8D4A - chains A and B of the 5 polymer chains in the assembly; structure by electron microscopy, 2.74 A resolution.

[Chain A]
Protein: OrfB_Zn_ribbon domain-containing protein
Organism: Sulfuricurvum sp. PC08-66
Reference sequence: A0A0C2W1L1 (A0A0C2W1L1_9PROT); numbering as in UniProt (aligned over 1-1232)
Amino-acid sequence (1232 residues; row label = number of the first residue in the row):
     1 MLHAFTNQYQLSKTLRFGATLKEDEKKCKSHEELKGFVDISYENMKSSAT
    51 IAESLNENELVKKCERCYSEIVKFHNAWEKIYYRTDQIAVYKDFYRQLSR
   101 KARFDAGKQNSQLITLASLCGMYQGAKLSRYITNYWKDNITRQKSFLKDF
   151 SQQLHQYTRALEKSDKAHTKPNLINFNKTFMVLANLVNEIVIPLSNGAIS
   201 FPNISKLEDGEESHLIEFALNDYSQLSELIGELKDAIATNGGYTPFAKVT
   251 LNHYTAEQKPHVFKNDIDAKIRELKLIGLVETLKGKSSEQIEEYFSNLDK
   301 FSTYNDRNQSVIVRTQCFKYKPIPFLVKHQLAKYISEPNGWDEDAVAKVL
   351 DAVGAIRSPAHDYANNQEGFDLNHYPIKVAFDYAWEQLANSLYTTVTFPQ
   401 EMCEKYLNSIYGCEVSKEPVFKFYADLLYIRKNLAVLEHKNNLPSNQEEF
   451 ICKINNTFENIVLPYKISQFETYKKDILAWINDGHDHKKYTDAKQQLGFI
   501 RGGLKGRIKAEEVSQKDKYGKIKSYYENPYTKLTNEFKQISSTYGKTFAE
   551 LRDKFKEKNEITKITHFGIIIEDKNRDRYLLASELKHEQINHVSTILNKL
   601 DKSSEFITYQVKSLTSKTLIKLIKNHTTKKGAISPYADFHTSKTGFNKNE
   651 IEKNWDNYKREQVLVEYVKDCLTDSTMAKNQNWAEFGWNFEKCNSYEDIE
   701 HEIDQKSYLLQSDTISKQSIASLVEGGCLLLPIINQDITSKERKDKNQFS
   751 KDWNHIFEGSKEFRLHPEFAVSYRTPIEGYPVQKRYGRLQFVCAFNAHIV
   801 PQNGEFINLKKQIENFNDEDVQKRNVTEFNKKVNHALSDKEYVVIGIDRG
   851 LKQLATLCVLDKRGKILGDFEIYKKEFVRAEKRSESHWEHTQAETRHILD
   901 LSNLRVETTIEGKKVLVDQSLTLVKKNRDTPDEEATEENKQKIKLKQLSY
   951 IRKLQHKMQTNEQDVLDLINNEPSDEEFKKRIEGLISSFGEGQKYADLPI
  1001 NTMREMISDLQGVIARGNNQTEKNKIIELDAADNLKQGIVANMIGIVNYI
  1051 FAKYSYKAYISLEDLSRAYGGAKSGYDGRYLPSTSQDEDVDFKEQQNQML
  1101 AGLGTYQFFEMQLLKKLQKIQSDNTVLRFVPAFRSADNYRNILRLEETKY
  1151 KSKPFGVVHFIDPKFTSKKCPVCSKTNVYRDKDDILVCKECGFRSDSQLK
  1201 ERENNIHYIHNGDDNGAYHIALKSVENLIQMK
Disordered / not traced: 51-56, 509-527
Ion coordination: Mg2+ site 1: Asp848, Glu1063; Mg2+ site 2: Asp848, Asp1213 (shared with 1 residue of chain D); Zn2+: Cys1170, Cys1173, Cys1188, Cys1191
Reported in the primary citation:
  - catalytic residues: Asp848, Glu1063, Asp1213
  - binding site for the 11-nt DNA strand: Tyr465, Tyr1080
  - binding site for the 11-nt DNA strand: Tyr1069, Phe1092
  - mutagenesis - Y465A, Y1080A: decreased catalytic activity on dsDNA
  - mutagenesis - Y465A, Y1080A: unchanged catalytic activity on ssRNA
  - mutagenesis - Y465A, Y1080A: unchanged catalytic activity on ssDNA
  - mutagenesis - Y1069A, F1092A: abolished catalytic activity on ssRNase
  - mutagenesis - Y1069A, F1092A: abolished catalytic activity on dsDNase
  - mutagenesis - Y1069A: unchanged catalytic activity on ssDNase
  - mutagenesis - F1092A: abolished catalytic activity on ssDNase
  - mutagenesis - Y465A: decreased catalytic activity on supercoiled plasmid

[Chain B]
Molecule: 41-nt RNA strand
Sequence (41 nucleotides; row label = number of the first residue in the row):
     4 AUUUCUACUAUUGUAGAUUGGAGCAACACCUGAAGAAGGCU

[Interface between chain A and chain B]
Contacting residue pairs (152; chain A residue first):
  Ser12(A) with U22(B), base contact
  Lys13(A) with U22(B), sugar contact
  Thr14(A) with U22(B), hydrogen bond to the sugar; G23(B), sugar contact
  Arg16(A) with U6(B), hydrogen bond to the base; U7(B), sugar contact; G23(B), salt bridge to the phosphate
  Phe17(A) with U6(B), sugar contact
  Gly18(A) with U6(B), hydrogen bond to the sugar
  Lys22(A) with A4(B), hydrogen bond to the phosphate; U5(B), salt bridge to the phosphate
  Glu25(A) with U15(B), hydrogen bond to the base
  Lys26(A) with A4(B), base contact; U15(B), salt bridge to the phosphate
  Lys27(A) with U15(B), base contact; G16(B), salt bridge to the phosphate
  Cys28(A) with U15(B), hydrogen bond to the phosphate; G16(B), hydrogen bond to the phosphate
  Ser164(A) with A36(B), sugar contact
  Asp165(A) with A36(B), hydrogen bond to the sugar; A37(B), phosphate contact
  Lys166(A) with A36(B), sugar contact
  Ala167(A) with G35(B), hydrogen bond to the base; A36(B), hydrogen bond to the sugar
  His168(A) with G35(B), base contact; A36(B), hydrogen bond to the sugar; A37(B), hydrogen bond to the sugar
  Ile174(A) with G26(B), phosphate contact; C27(B), phosphate contact
  Lys178(A) with A25(B), hydrogen bond to the phosphate; G26(B), salt bridge to the phosphate
  Ala238(A) with A25(B), phosphate contact
  Asn240(A) with A25(B), hydrogen bond to the phosphate; G26(B), hydrogen bond to the phosphate
  Tyr243(A) with U7(B), sugar contact
  Lys321(A) with A28(B), salt bridge to the phosphate
  Ala360(A) with A39(B), sugar contact
  His361(A) with G38(B), hydrogen bond to the sugar
  Ala364(A) with A39(B), sugar contact
  Gln387(A) with A40(B), sugar contact
  Thr394(A) with G42(B), hydrogen bond to the phosphate
  Thr395(A) with G41(B), sugar contact
  Val396(A) with A40(B), sugar contact
  Thr397(A) with A40(B), phosphate contact; G41(B), hydrogen bond to the phosphate
  Lys432(A) with G41(B), sugar contact
  Val436(A) with G42(B), sugar contact
  His439(A) with C43(B), base contact
  Asn442(A) with C43(B), hydrogen bond to the sugar; U44(B), sugar contact
  Leu443(A) with C43(B), sugar contact; U44(B), sugar contact
  Pro444(A) with C43(B), phosphate contact; U44(B), phosphate contact
  Ser445(A) with U44(B), hydrogen bond to the phosphate
  Phe450(A) with C43(B), sugar contact
  Lys538(A) with A28(B), sugar contact; A29(B), sugar contact
  Ser541(A) with A28(B), hydrogen bond to the phosphate
  Ser542(A) with C27(B), sugar contact; A28(B), sugar contact
  Gly545(A) with C27(B), sugar contact
  Lys546(A) with C27(B), hydrogen bond to the sugar
  Ala549(A) with G26(B), sugar contact
  Arg552(A) with G26(B), hydrogen bond to the sugar; C27(B), salt bridge to the phosphate
  Asn735(A) with U6(B), phosphate contact
  Gln736(A) with U5(B), hydrogen bond to the sugar; U6(B), hydrogen bond to the phosphate; G16(B), base contact
  Thr739(A) with G16(B), phosphate contact
  Ser740(A) with G16(B), phosphate contact
  Lys741(A) with U15(B), sugar contact; G16(B), hydrogen bond to the phosphate
  Lys746(A) with U17(B), salt bridge to the phosphate; A18(B), salt bridge to the phosphate
  Asn747(A) with U6(B), hydrogen bond to the base; U7(B), base contact; A20(B), base contact; U21(B), base contact
  Gln748(A) with U21(B), hydrogen bond to the base
  Phe749(A) with U6(B), base contact; U21(B), stacking on the base
  Arg774(A) with U7(B), salt bridge to the phosphate
  Gln783(A) with A4(B), hydrogen bond to the sugar; U5(B), phosphate contact
  Lys784(A) with A4(B), sugar contact; U5(B), phosphate contact
  Arg785(A) with U5(B), salt bridge to the phosphate; U7(B), phosphate contact; C8(B), salt bridge to the phosphate
  Tyr786(A) with U7(B), phosphate contact; C8(B), hydrogen bond to the phosphate
  Arg788(A) with U5(B), salt bridge to the phosphate
  Gln790(A) with U7(B), phosphate contact
  Val792(A) with U6(B), sugar contact
  Phe877(A) with U12(B), sugar contact; A13(B), sugar contact; U14(B), base contact
  Arg883(A) with U14(B), salt bridge to the phosphate
  Ser884(A) with U14(B), hydrogen bond to the sugar; U15(B), phosphate contact
  Ser886(A) with U14(B), sugar contact
  Trp888(A) with C11(B), sugar contact; U12(B), sugar contact; U14(B), hydrogen bond to the base; U17(B), sugar contact
  Arg905(A) with A10(B), hydrogen bond to the base; A18(B), hydrogen bond to the sugar
  Val906(A) with A18(B), hydrogen bond to the sugar; G19(B), sugar contact
  Glu907(A) with A18(B), phosphate contact
  Thr908(A) with A18(B), hydrogen bond to the phosphate; G19(B), hydrogen bond to the phosphate
  Val924(A) with C11(B), phosphate contact; U12(B), phosphate contact
  Lys925(A) with U12(B), hydrogen bond to the phosphate; A13(B), salt bridge to the phosphate
  Arg928(A) with A4(B), hydrogen bond to the phosphate; C11(B), base contact; U12(B), hydrogen bond to the base; A13(B), base contact
  Asp929(A) with A13(B), hydrogen bond to the sugar
  Pro931(A) with A13(B), sugar contact
  Asn939(A) with A10(B), hydrogen bond to the sugar; C11(B), phosphate contact
  Gln941(A) with A10(B), sugar contact
  Lys944(A) with A10(B), hydrogen bond to the phosphate; C11(B), salt bridge to the phosphate
  His956(A) with A31(B), sugar contact; C32(B), sugar contact
  Gln959(A) with C32(B), hydrogen bond to the sugar; C33(B), sugar contact
  Thr960(A) with C32(B), phosphate contact
  Gln1020(A) with U34(B), sugar contact
  Asn1034(A) with C8(B), hydrogen bond to the sugar; U9(B), sugar contact
  Leu1035(A) with U9(B), phosphate contact; A10(B), phosphate contact
  Gln1037(A) with C8(B), sugar contact
  Gly1038(A) with U9(B), sugar contact
  Ala1041(A) with G19(B), sugar contact; A20(B), sugar contact
  Gly1045(A) with G19(B), phosphate contact; A20(B), phosphate contact
  Asn1048(A) with A20(B), phosphate contact
  Arg1079(A) with A31(B), hydrogen bond to the phosphate; C32(B), salt bridge to the phosphate
  Lys1116(A) with A20(B), salt bridge to the phosphate; U21(B), salt bridge to the phosphate
  Lys1119(A) with U21(B), salt bridge to the phosphate; U22(B), salt bridge to the phosphate
Also at the interface, not in a pair above, chain A (107 interface residues in all): Phe537, Asp553, Lys556, Ile734, Ala794, Lys875, Arg879, Glu885, Lys914, Leu923, Thr930, Ile1039, Asn1042, Gln1112

[Overview]
The interface between chain A and chain B involves 107 residues on one side and 39 on the other, with 46
hydrogen bonds, 21 salt bridges and 1 aromatic stacking contact. Polar pairs include Arg16(A)-U6(B),
Glu25(A)-U15(B) and Ala167(A)-G35(B). From the paper: catalytic residues Asp848(A), Glu1063(A) and Asp1213(A);
Y465A and Y1080A of chain A reduce catalytic activity on dsDNA; 4 substitutions were tested in all.
Chain A is OrfB_Zn_ribbon domain-containing protein (Sulfuricurvum sp. PC08-66) and chain B is a 41-nt RNA
strand; the structure, Cas12a2 quaternary complex, was determined by electron microscopy, deposited together
with 8D49 and 8D4B.
